PDB entry 7V9J | electron microscopy, 8.00 A resolution (low resolution: residue-level contacts below are approximate; hydrogen-bond / salt-bridge calls are withheld) | chains W and I of the 26 polymer chains in the assembly

== Chain W ==
Protein: Histone H3.1
Source organism: Homo sapiens
UniProtKB: P68431 (H31_HUMAN); residues 0-135 here correspond to UniProt positions 1-136 (UniProt number = residue number + 1)
Amino-acid sequence (136 residues; each row starts with the number of its first residue; numbering starts at 0):
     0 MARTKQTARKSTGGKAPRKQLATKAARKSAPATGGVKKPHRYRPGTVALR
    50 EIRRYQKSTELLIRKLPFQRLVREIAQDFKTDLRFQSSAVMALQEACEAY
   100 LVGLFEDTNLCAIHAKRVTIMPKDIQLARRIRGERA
Not modelled in the structure: 0-35
UniProt features mapped onto this chain:
  - modified residue: Arg2 (Asymmetric dimethylarginine), Thr3 (Phosphothreonine), Lys4 (Allysine), Gln5 (5-glutamyl dopamine), Thr6 (Phosphothreonine), Arg8 (Citrulline), Lys9 (N6,N6,N6-trimethyllysine), Ser10 (ADP-ribosylserine), Thr11 (Phosphothreonine), Lys14 (N6-(2-hydroxyisobutyryl)lysine), Arg17 (Asymmetric dimethylarginine), Lys18 (N6-(2-hydroxyisobutyryl)lysine), Lys23 (N6-(2-hydroxyisobutyryl)lysine), Arg26 (Citrulline), Lys27 (N6,N6,N6-trimethyllysine), Ser28 (ADP-ribosylserine), Lys36 (N6,N6,N6-trimethyllysine), Lys37 (N6-methyllysine), Tyr41 (Phosphotyrosine), Lys56 (N6,N6,N6-trimethyllysine) and 8 more in UniProt
  - lipidation: Lys18 (N6-decanoyllysine)

== Chain I ==
Molecule: 408-nt DNA strand
Source organism: Homo sapiens
Sequence (408 nucleotides; row label = number of the first residue in the row; numbers below 1 keep their minus sign (DT-2 is residue -2)):
    -2 TTAGGGTTAGGGTTAGGGTTAGGGTTAGGGTTAGGGTTAGGGTTAGGGTT
    48 AGGGTTAGGGTTAGGGTTAGGGTTAGGGTTAGGGTTAGGGTTAGGGTTAG
    98 GGTTAGGGTTAGGGTTAGGGTTAGGGTTAGGGTTAGGGTTAGGGTTAGGG
   148 TTAGGGTTAGGGTTAGGGTTAGGGTTAGGGTTAGGGTTAGGGTTAGGGTT
   198 AGGGTTAGGGTTAGGGTTAGGGTTAGGGTTAGGGTTAGGGTTAGGGTTAG
   248 GGTTAGGGTTAGGGTTAGGGTTAGGGTTAGGGTTAGGGTTAGGGTTAGGG
   298 TTAGGGTTAGGGTTAGGGTTAGGGTTAGGGTTAGGGTTAGGGTTAGGGTT
   348 AGGGTTAGGGTTAGGGTTAGGGTTAGGGTTAGGGTTAGGGTTAGGGTTAG
   398 GGTTAGGG
Not modelled in the structure: -2 to 0, 400-405

== Chain W / chain I interface ==
Residue-residue contacts (19; chain W residue first):
  Arg40(W) with DT76(I); DT77(I)
  Tyr41(W) with DG1(I); DT76(I); DT77(I)
  Pro43(W) with DG75(I); DT76(I)
  Gly44(W) with DT76(I)
  Val46(W) with DT76(I)
  Ala47(W) with DT76(I)
  Arg49(W) with DG1(I); DG2(I)
  Arg63(W) with DA84(I); DG85(I)
  Lys64(W) with DG85(I)
  Pro66(W) with DA84(I)
  Arg69(W) with DA84(I)
  Arg83(W) with DG93(I); DT94(I)
Interface residues without a listed pair, chain W (16 interface residues in all): Arg42, Thr45, Glu50, Leu65
Interface residues without a listed pair, chain I (10 interface residues in all): DG86

== Summary ==
Chain W and chain I form an interface of 16 and 10 residues respectively.
Chain W is Histone H3.1 and chain I is a 408-nt DNA strand, both from Homo sapiens; the structure, Telomeric
trinucleosome, was determined by electron microscopy, deposited together with 7V90, 7V96, 7V9C, 7V9K, 7V9S and
7VA4.
